Entry 1CD3 (X-ray diffraction, 3.50 A resolution); this record covers chains 3 and 4 of the 7 polymer chains in the assembly.

[Chain 3 (and 4)]
Protein: Protein (scaffolding protein gpd)
From: Enterobacteria phage phiX174
Notes: chain 4 of this document is another copy of the same molecule, construct and numbering; everything in this record applies to it too
UniProt: P69486 (VGD_BPPHX); aligned to UniProt positions 1-152 over residues 1-152 (the alignment contains insertions or deletions, so no single offset holds)
Amino-acid sequence (152 residues; each row starts with the number of its first residue):
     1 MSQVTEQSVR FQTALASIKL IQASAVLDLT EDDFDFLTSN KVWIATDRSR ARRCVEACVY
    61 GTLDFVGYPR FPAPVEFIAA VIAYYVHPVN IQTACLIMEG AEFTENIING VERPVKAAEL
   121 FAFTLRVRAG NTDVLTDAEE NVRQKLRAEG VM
Disordered / not traced: 1-4, 145-152 (chain 4: 1-6)

[How chain 3 and chain 4 interact]
Pairs across the interface - 45 pairs, chain 3 then chain 4:
  Val9(3) with Arg126(4); Asn131(4)
  Gln12(3) with Ala129(4); Gly130(4)
  Thr13(3) with Arg126(4); Ala129(4)
  Ala16(3) with Ala129(4), hydrophobic
  Ser17(3) with Leu125(4)
  Leu20(3) with Pro88(4); Ile91(4), hydrophobic; Arg128(4)
  Ala23(3) with Pro88(4), hydrophobic
  Ser24(3) with Pro88(4); Val89(4)
  Val59(3) with Gln92(4), hydrogen bond (backbone-side chain)
  Thr62(3) with Val89(4); Thr93(4)
  Leu63(3) with Thr93(4); Leu96(4), hydrophobic
  Val66(3) with Trp43(4); Ala45(4)
  Tyr68(3) with Trp43(4), hydrogen bond (side chain-backbone); Ile44(4), hydrogen bond (side chain-backbone); Ala45(4), hydrogen bond (side chain-backbone); Arg48(4); Thr93(4)
  Pro69(3) with Leu96(4)
  Phe71(3) with Gln92(4); Cys95(4), hydrophobic; Leu96(4), hydrophobic; Ala117(4), hydrophobic; Ala118(4)
  Pro72(3) with Ala118(4)
  Pro74(3) with Phe121(4); Ala122(4), hydrophobic; Leu125(4), hydrophobic
  Phe77(3) with Gln92(4); Phe121(4), hydrophobic; Leu125(4), hydrophobic
  Thr104(3) with Ala122(4); Arg126(4)
  Glu105(3) with Arg126(4)
  Ile107(3) with Glu119(4); Ala122(4), hydrophobic
  Ile108(3) with Phe123(4), hydrophobic
Also at the interface, not in a pair above, chain 3 (25 interface residues in all): Ala25, Val26, Tyr60
Also at the interface, not in a pair above, chain 4 (26 interface residues in all): Val42, His87, Val134

[In short]
The interface between chain 3 and chain 4 involves 25 residues on one side and 26 on the other; the contacts
include 4 hydrogen bonds. Polar pairs include Val59(3)-Gln92(4), Tyr68(3)-Trp43(4) and Tyr68(3)-Ile44(4).
Both chains are Protein (scaffolding protein gpd) (Enterobacteria phage phiX174). Entry 1CD3 (Procapsid of
bacteriophage PHIX174) was determined by X-ray diffraction.
